8HAM - chains E and I of the 11 polymer chains in the assembly; structure by electron microscopy, 4.50 A resolution (low resolution: residue-level contacts below are approximate; hydrogen-bond / salt-bridge calls are withheld).

Chain E:
Molecule: Histone H3.1
From: Homo sapiens
UniProt: P68431 (H31_HUMAN); residues 1-135 here correspond to UniProt positions 2-136 (UniProt number = residue number + 1)
Amino-acid sequence (135 residues; each row starts with the number of its first residue):
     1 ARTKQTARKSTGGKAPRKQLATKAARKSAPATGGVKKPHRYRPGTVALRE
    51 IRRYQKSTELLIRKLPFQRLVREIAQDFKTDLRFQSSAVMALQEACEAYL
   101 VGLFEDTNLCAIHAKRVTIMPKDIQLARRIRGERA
Disordered / not traced: 1-37
UniProt features mapped onto this chain:
  - modified residue: Arg2 (Asymmetric dimethylarginine), Thr3 (Phosphothreonine), Lys4 (Allysine), Gln5 (5-glutamyl dopamine), Thr6 (Phosphothreonine), Arg8 (Citrulline), Lys9 (N6,N6,N6-trimethyllysine), Ser10 (ADP-ribosylserine), Thr11 (Phosphothreonine), Lys14 (N6-(2-hydroxyisobutyryl)lysine), Arg17 (Asymmetric dimethylarginine), Lys18 (N6-(2-hydroxyisobutyryl)lysine), Lys23 (N6-(2-hydroxyisobutyryl)lysine), Arg26 (Citrulline), Lys27 (N6,N6,N6-trimethyllysine), Ser28 (ADP-ribosylserine), Lys36 (N6,N6,N6-trimethyllysine), Lys37 (N6-methyllysine), Tyr41 (Phosphotyrosine), Lys56 (N6,N6,N6-trimethyllysine) and 8 more in UniProt
  - lipidation: Lys18 (N6-decanoyllysine)

Chain I:
Molecule: 180-nt DNA strand
From: Homo sapiens
Sequence (180 nucleotides; row label = number of the first residue in the row):
     1 ATCCGTCCGTTACCGCCATCAATATCCACCTGCAGATTCTACCAAAAGTG
    51 TATTTGGAAACTGCTCCATCAAAAGGCATGTTCAGCTGAATTCAGCTGAA
   101 CATGCCTTTTGATGGAGCAGTTTCCAAATACACTTTTGGTAGAATCTGCA
   151 GGTGGATATTGATGGCGGTAACGGACGGAT
Disordered / not traced: 1-9, 175-180

Chain E / chain I interface:
Contacting residue pairs (29):
  His39(E) - DA22(I)
  His39(E) - DT23(I)
  His39(E) - DA100(I)
  Arg40(E) - DG98(I)
  Arg40(E) - DA99(I)
  Arg40(E) - DA100(I)
  Tyr41(E) - DT23(I)
  Tyr41(E) - DA24(I)
  Tyr41(E) - DA99(I)
  Tyr41(E) - DA100(I)
  Arg42(E) - DA99(I)
  Pro43(E) - DG98(I)
  Pro43(E) - DA99(I)
  Gly44(E) - DG98(I)
  Gly44(E) - DA99(I)
  Thr45(E) - DA99(I)
  Val46(E) - DA99(I)
  Val46(E) - DA100(I)
  Ala47(E) - DA99(I)
  Arg49(E) - DA24(I)
  Arg49(E) - DT25(I)
  Lys56(E) - DC26(I)
  Arg63(E) - DT107(I)
  Arg63(E) - DT108(I)
  Lys64(E) - DT108(I)
  Leu65(E) - DT107(I)
  Leu65(E) - DT108(I)
  Arg69(E) - DT107(I)
  Arg83(E) - DG117(I)
Also at the interface, not in a pair above, chain E (18 interface residues in all): Pro66, Lys115
Also at the interface, not in a pair above, chain I (14 interface residues in all): DA89, DG115, DA116

Overview:
Chain E and chain I form an interface of 18 and 14 residues respectively.
Chain E is Histone H3.1 and chain I is a 180-nt DNA strand, both from Homo sapiens; the structure, Cryo-EM
structure of the CBP catalytic core bound to the H4K12acK16ac nucleosome, class 2, was determined by electron
microscopy, deposited together with 8HAG, 8HAH, 8HAI, 8HAJ, 8HAK, 8HAL and 8HAN.
